Entry 2IXP (X-ray diffraction, 2.80 A resolution); this record covers chains A and G of the 4 polymer chains in the assembly.

# Chain A
Molecule: Serine/threonine-protein phosphatase 2A activator 1
Organism: Saccharomyces cerevisiae
Notes: fragment: 1-317
Chain sequence (323 residues; numbered 1 to 323; the number before each row is that of its first residue):
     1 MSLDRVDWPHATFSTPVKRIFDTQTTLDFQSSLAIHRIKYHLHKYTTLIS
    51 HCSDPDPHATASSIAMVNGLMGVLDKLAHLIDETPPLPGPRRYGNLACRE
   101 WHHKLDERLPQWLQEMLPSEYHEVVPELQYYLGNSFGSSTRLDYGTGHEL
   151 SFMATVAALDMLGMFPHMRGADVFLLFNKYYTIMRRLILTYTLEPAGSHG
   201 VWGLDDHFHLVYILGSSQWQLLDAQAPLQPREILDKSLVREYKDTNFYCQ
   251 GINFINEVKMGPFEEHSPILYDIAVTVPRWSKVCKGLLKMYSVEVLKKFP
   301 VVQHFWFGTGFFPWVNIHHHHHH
Not modelled in the structure: 1, 88-93, 318-323
Construct notes: expression tag (318-323)
Reported in the primary citation:
  - self-association interface (contacts with another copy of this molecule); pairs are residue here / residue on that copy: Glu194-Arg92 (salt bridge), Glu265-Arg141 (salt bridge)
  - binding site for Sin-ala-ala-pro-lys-nit: Lys298, Phe299
  - contacts within the chain: Glu294-Lys298
  - binding site for Sin-ala-ala-pro-lys-nit (chain G): Trp202, Pro268, Asp272
  - mutagenesis - W202G, D205G: abolished catalytic activity
  - mutagenesis - W202G, G203F, D205G, D206G, L270A, V277A: increased growth
  - mutagenesis - R185G, G203F, F254G, P268A: unchanged catalytic activity
  - mutagenesis - D206G, V277A: decreased catalytic activity
  - mutagenesis - K259G: unchanged growth
  - mutagenesis - L270A: decreased expression

# Chain G
Molecule: Sin-ala-ala-pro-lys-nit
Chain sequence (6 residues; numbered 1 to 6; the number before each row is that of its first residue):
     1 XAAPKX
Modified residues: SIN (succinic acid) at position 1; NIT (4-nitroaniline) at position 6

# Chain A / chain G interface
Contacting residue pairs - 14 pairs, chain A then chain G:
  Val201(A) with Pro4(G)
  Trp202(A) with SIN_1(G); Ala2(G); Ala3(G); Pro4(G)
  Pro268(A) with Pro4(G), hydrophobic
  Ile269(A) with Pro4(G), hydrophobic; Lys5(G)
  Asp272(A) with Lys5(G); NIT_6(G)
  Ile273(A) with NIT_6(G)
  Val277(A) with NIT_6(G)
  Gly286(A) with NIT_6(G)
  Leu287(A) with NIT_6(G)
Also at the interface, not in a pair above, chain A (11 interface residues in all): Val283, Met290

# Summary
11 residues of chain A and 6 residues of chain G are in contact. The paper reports a binding site for
Sin-ala-ala-pro-lys-nit (chain G) at Trp202(A), Pro268(A) and Asp272(A); W202G, G203F and D205G of chain A,
among others, increase growth; 10 substitutions were tested in all.
Chain A is Serine/threonine-protein phosphatase 2A activator 1 (Saccharomyces cerevisiae) and chain G is
Sin-ala-ala-pro-lys-nit; the structure, Crystal structure of the Pp2A phosphatase activator Ypa1 PTPA1 in
complex with model substrate, was determined by X-ray diffraction together with 2IXN, 2IXO and 2IXM from the
same study.
